2JDU - chains B and C of the 4 polymer chains in the assembly; structure by X-ray diffraction, 1.50 A resolution.

[Chain B (and C)]
Molecule: Fucose-binding lectin pa-iil
From: Pseudomonas aeruginosa
Notes: chain C of this document is another copy of the same molecule, construct and numbering; everything in this record applies to it too
UniProtKB: Q9HYN5 (Q9HYN5_PSEAE); residues 0-114 here correspond to UniProt positions 1-115 (UniProt number = residue number + 1)
Chain sequence (115 residues; row label = number of the first residue in the row; numbering starts at 0):
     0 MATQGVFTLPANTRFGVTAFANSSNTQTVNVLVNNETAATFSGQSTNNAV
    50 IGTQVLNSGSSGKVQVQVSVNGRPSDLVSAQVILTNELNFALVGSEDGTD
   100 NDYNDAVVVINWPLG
Disordered / not traced: 0
Differences from the reference sequence: engineered mutation Asn24 (Gly25 in Q9HYN5)
What the authors report for this chain:
  - binding site for methyl alpha-L-fucopyranoside: Ser23, Thr45, Asp99, Gly114
  - mutagenesis - G24N: unchanged binding to Me-alpha-Gal

[Chain B / chain C interface]
Contacting residue pairs - 6 pairs, chain B then chain C:
  Ala1(B) - Asp75(C)  hydrogen bond (backbone-side chain)
  Ala1(B) - Val77(C)  hydrophobic
  Ala1(B) - Tyr102(C)
  Asp75(B) - Ala1(C)  hydrogen bond (side chain-backbone)
  Val77(B) - Ala1(C)  hydrophobic
  Tyr102(B) - Ala1(C)  hydrogen bond (side chain-backbone)

[Overview]
Chain B and chain C each contribute 4 residues to their interface; the contacts include 3 hydrogen bonds.
Polar pairs include Ala1(B)-Asp75(C) and Tyr102(B)-Ala1(C). From the paper: a binding site for methyl
alpha-L-fucopyranoside at Ser23(B), Thr45(B) and Asp99(B) among others; G24N of chain B leaves binding to
Me-alpha-Gal unchanged.
Both chains are Fucose-binding lectin pa-iil (Pseudomonas aeruginosa). Entry 2JDU (Mutant (G24N) of
Pseudomonas aeruginosa lectin II (PA-IIL) complexed with methyl-a-L-fucopyranoside) was determined by X-ray
diffraction, deposited together with 2JDM, 2JDN, 2JDP and 2JDY.
